Entry 5X2G (X-ray diffraction, 2.40 A resolution); this record covers chains A and B of the 4 polymer chains in the assembly.

# Chain A
Protein: CRISPR-associated endonuclease Cas9
From: Campylobacter jejuni subsp. jejuni serotype O:2 (strain ATCC 700819 / NCTC 11168)
UniProtKB: Q0P897 (CAS9_CAMJE); numbering as in UniProt; present here: 1-480, 642-984
Sequence (835 residues; each row starts with the number of its first residue; note: 155 numbers in that range are skipped by the numbering (no residue carries them; nothing is unmodelled there); numbers below 1 keep their minus sign (Ser-5 is residue -5)):
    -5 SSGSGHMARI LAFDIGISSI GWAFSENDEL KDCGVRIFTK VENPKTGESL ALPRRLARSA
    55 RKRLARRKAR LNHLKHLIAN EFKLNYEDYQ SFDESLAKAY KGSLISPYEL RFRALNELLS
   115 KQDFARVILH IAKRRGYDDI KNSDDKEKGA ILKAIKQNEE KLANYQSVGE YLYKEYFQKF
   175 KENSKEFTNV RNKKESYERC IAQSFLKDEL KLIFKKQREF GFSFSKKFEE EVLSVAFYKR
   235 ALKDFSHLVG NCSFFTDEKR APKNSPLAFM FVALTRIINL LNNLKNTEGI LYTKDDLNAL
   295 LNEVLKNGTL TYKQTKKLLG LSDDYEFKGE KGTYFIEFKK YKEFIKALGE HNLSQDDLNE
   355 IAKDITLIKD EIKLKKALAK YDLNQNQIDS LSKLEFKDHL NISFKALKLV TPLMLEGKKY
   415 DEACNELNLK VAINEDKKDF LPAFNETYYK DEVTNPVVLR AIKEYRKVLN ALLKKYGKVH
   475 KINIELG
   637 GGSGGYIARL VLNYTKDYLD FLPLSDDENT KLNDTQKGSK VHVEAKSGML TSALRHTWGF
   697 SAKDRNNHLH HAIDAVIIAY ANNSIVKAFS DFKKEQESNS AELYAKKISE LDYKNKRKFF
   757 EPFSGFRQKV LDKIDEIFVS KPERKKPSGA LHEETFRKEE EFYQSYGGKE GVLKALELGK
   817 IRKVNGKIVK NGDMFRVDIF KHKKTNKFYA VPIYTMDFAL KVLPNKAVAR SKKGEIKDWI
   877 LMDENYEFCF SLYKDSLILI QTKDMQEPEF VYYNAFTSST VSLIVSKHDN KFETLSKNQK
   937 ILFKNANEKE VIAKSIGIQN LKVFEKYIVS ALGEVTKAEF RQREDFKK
Unresolved in the structure: -5 to 0, 35-40, 137-139, 340-347, 637-639, 663-676, 717-762
Differences from the reference sequence: expression tag (-5 to 0); linker (481, 637-641)
Swiss-Prot annotation at these positions:
  - active site: Asp8 (For RuvC-like nuclease domain)
  - binding site (Mg(2+)): Asp8, Glu479, His707
What the authors report for this chain:
  - binding site for sgRNA (chain B): His67, His70, Asn74, Arg832, Phe854, Ile964, Glu975, Arg977, Glu980, Asp981
  - binding site for Non-target DNA strand: Thr913, Ser915
  - specificity-determining residues: Arg866, Thr913, Ser915, Ser951
  - binding site for Target DNA strand: Glu790, Thr791, Arg866, Ser951
  - mutagenesis - D8A, R866A, T913A, S915A, S951A: decreased catalytic activity
  - mutagenesis - T791A: abolished catalytic activity
  - catalytic residues: Asp8

# Chain B
Molecule: sgRNA
Sequence (93 nucleotides; row label = number of the first residue in the row):
     1 GGAAAUUAGG UGCGCUUGGC GUUUUAGUCC CUGAAAAGGG ACUAAAAUAA AGAGUUUGCG
    61 GGACUCUGCG GGGUUACAAU CCCCUAAAAC CGC
What the authors report for this chain:
  - mutagenesis - A63U, A76U, U80A: decreased catalytic activity
  - contacts within the chain: G21-U48, A50-G68, U57-C59, U57-C90, G62-A89, U65-A86, G54-A87, U55-A88, C64-A88, U56-A89

# Chain A / chain B interface
Pairs across the interface (197; chain A residue first):
  Arg30(A) - A78(B)  salt bridge to the phosphate
  Ser43(A) - G12(B)  phosphate contact
  Ser43(A) - C13(B)  phosphate contact
  Leu44(A) - C13(B)  phosphate contact
  Leu44(A) - G70(B)  sugar contact
  Leu44(A) - G71(B)  phosphate contact
  Ala45(A) - C13(B)  hydrogen bond to the phosphate
  Ala45(A) - G14(B)  phosphate contact
  Ala45(A) - G70(B)  sugar contact
  Leu46(A) - C13(B)  phosphate contact
  Arg48(A) - G14(B)  salt bridge to the phosphate
  Arg48(A) - G68(B)  salt bridge to the phosphate
  Arg48(A) - C69(B)  salt bridge to the phosphate
  Arg48(A) - G70(B)  sugar contact
  Arg48(A) - U85(B)  base contact
  Arg49(A) - C13(B)  salt bridge to the phosphate
  Arg49(A) - G14(B)  salt bridge to the phosphate
  Arg49(A) - C15(B)  phosphate contact
  Ala51(A) - C69(B)  base contact
  Arg52(A) - G14(B)  salt bridge to the phosphate
  Arg52(A) - C15(B)  salt bridge to the phosphate
  Arg55(A) - A49(B)  phosphate contact
  Arg55(A) - G68(B)  hydrogen bond to the base
  Arg55(A) - C69(B)  salt bridge to the phosphate
  Lys56(A) - U16(B)  phosphate contact
  Lys56(A) - U67(B)  salt bridge to the phosphate
  Arg57(A) - U17(B)  base contact
  Arg57(A) - G18(B)  salt bridge to the phosphate
  Arg57(A) - G19(B)  base contact
  Leu58(A) - U48(B)  base contact
  Arg60(A) - U16(B)  salt bridge to the phosphate
  Arg60(A) - U17(B)  salt bridge to the phosphate
  Arg60(A) - C66(B)  salt bridge to the phosphate
  Arg61(A) - U48(B)  hydrogen bond to the base
  Lys62(A) - A47(B)  salt bridge to the phosphate
  Lys62(A) - U48(B)  salt bridge to the phosphate
  Ala63(A) - A63(B)  sugar contact
  Ala63(A) - C64(B)  phosphate contact
  Arg64(A) - G18(B)  salt bridge to the phosphate
  Asn66(A) - A63(B)  hydrogen bond to the phosphate
  His67(A) - A63(B)  hydrogen bond to the sugar
  Lys69(A) - A46(B)  salt bridge to the phosphate
  His70(A) - A63(B)  stacking on the base
  Asn74(A) - A63(B)  hydrogen bond to the base
  Tyr80(A) - A63(B)  phosphate contact
  Ser85(A) - A46(B)  hydrogen bond to the sugar
  Glu88(A) - U24(B)  hydrogen bond to the sugar
  Glu88(A) - U25(B)  sugar contact
  Ser89(A) - U25(B)  hydrogen bond to the sugar
  Leu90(A) - U25(B)  hydrogen bond to the sugar
  Leu90(A) - A26(B)  sugar contact
  Leu90(A) - A45(B)  sugar contact
  Tyr94(A) - A44(B)  sugar contact
  Tyr94(A) - A45(B)  sugar contact
  Gly96(A) - G27(B)  sugar contact
  Ser97(A) - G27(B)  phosphate contact
  Ser97(A) - U28(B)  hydrogen bond to the phosphate
  Leu98(A) - G27(B)  hydrogen bond to the sugar
  Leu98(A) - A44(B)  sugar contact
  Ser100(A) - U43(B)  sugar contact
  Pro101(A) - A44(B)  sugar contact
  Tyr102(A) - U43(B)  phosphate contact
  Tyr102(A) - A44(B)  hydrogen bond to the phosphate
  Leu123(A) - A45(B)  phosphate contact
  His124(A) - A44(B)  salt bridge to the phosphate
  His124(A) - A45(B)  phosphate contact
  Lys127(A) - A45(B)  phosphate contact
  Lys127(A) - A46(B)  salt bridge to the phosphate
  Arg128(A) - G19(B)  phosphate contact
  Arg128(A) - C20(B)  phosphate contact
  Arg128(A) - A44(B)  salt bridge to the phosphate
  Arg128(A) - A45(B)  salt bridge to the phosphate
  Arg129(A) - U17(B)  hydrogen bond to the phosphate
  Arg129(A) - G18(B)  salt bridge to the phosphate
  Arg129(A) - G19(B)  phosphate contact
  Gly130(A) - G18(B)  sugar contact
  Gly130(A) - G19(B)  hydrogen bond to the phosphate
  Tyr131(A) - G18(B)  sugar contact
  Ile145(A) - G18(B)  base contact
  Gln172(A) - U28(B)  hydrogen bond to the sugar
  Glu180(A) - G40(B)  hydrogen bond to the sugar
  Glu180(A) - A41(B)  sugar contact
  Phe181(A) - C29(B)  sugar contact
  Phe181(A) - A41(B)  hydrogen bond to the sugar
  Phe181(A) - C42(B)  sugar contact
  Thr182(A) - C42(B)  sugar contact
  Asn183(A) - C42(B)  phosphate contact
  Asn183(A) - U43(B)  phosphate contact
  Val184(A) - C42(B)  phosphate contact
  Val184(A) - U43(B)  hydrogen bond to the phosphate
  Arg185(A) - C20(B)  salt bridge to the phosphate
  Arg185(A) - U43(B)  hydrogen bond to the phosphate
  Arg185(A) - A44(B)  salt bridge to the phosphate
  Asn186(A) - G19(B)  hydrogen bond to the sugar
  Asn186(A) - C20(B)  hydrogen bond to the phosphate
  Asn186(A) - G21(B)  phosphate contact
  Lys187(A) - C20(B)  phosphate contact
  Lys187(A) - G21(B)  phosphate contact
  Lys187(A) - C42(B)  phosphate contact
  Lys187(A) - U43(B)  salt bridge to the phosphate
  Lys188(A) - C20(B)  phosphate contact
  Lys188(A) - G21(B)  hydrogen bond to the phosphate
  Glu189(A) - C20(B)  sugar contact
  Tyr191(A) - G18(B)  base contact
  Tyr191(A) - G19(B)  base contact
  Lys233(A) - U16(B)  sugar contact
  Lys233(A) - U17(B)  phosphate contact
  Arg234(A) - U16(B)  hydrogen bond to the sugar
  Arg234(A) - U17(B)  salt bridge to the phosphate
  Arg234(A) - U65(B)  salt bridge to the phosphate
  Ala235(A) - U16(B)  sugar contact
  Leu236(A) - C15(B)  base contact
  Leu236(A) - U16(B)  sugar contact
  Lys237(A) - C15(B)  hydrogen bond to the sugar
  Ser247(A) - A3(B)  phosphate contact
  Ser247(A) - A4(B)  hydrogen bond to the phosphate
  Lys257(A) - U6(B)  salt bridge to the phosphate
  Phe265(A) - A4(B)  sugar contact
  Phe265(A) - A5(B)  sugar contact
  Val266(A) - A5(B)  phosphate contact
  Val266(A) - U6(B)  sugar contact
  Thr269(A) - A5(B)  sugar contact
  Arg270(A) - A5(B)  sugar contact
  Arg270(A) - U6(B)  hydrogen bond to the sugar
  Leu394(A) - A5(B)  phosphate contact
  Leu394(A) - U6(B)  phosphate contact
  Asn395(A) - A4(B)  phosphate contact
  Asn395(A) - A5(B)  hydrogen bond to the phosphate
  Tyr414(A) - A3(B)  hydrogen bond to the sugar
  Tyr414(A) - A4(B)  hydrogen bond to the sugar
  Ala437(A) - G73(B)  sugar contact
  Asn439(A) - G72(B)  sugar contact
  Thr448(A) - G12(B)  base contact
  Thr448(A) - C13(B)  hydrogen bond to the sugar
  Asn449(A) - G12(B)  sugar contact
  Pro450(A) - C13(B)  sugar contact
  Pro450(A) - G70(B)  sugar contact
  Pro450(A) - G71(B)  sugar contact
  Leu453(A) - G71(B)  sugar contact
  Arg454(A) - G72(B)  phosphate contact
  Lys457(A) - G72(B)  salt bridge to the phosphate
  Lys457(A) - G73(B)  salt bridge to the phosphate
  Arg460(A) - G73(B)  salt bridge to the phosphate
  Arg460(A) - U74(B)  salt bridge to the phosphate
  Lys461(A) - U75(B)  hydrogen bond to the base
  Lys461(A) - A78(B)  salt bridge to the phosphate
  Arg645(A) - G1(B)  sugar contact
  Asn649(A) - G2(B)  hydrogen bond to the phosphate
  Pro778(A) - A78(B)  phosphate contact
  Glu779(A) - C77(B)  hydrogen bond to the sugar
  Glu779(A) - A78(B)  sugar contact
  Glu779(A) - A79(B)  phosphate contact
  Arg780(A) - A79(B)  phosphate contact
  Lys781(A) - C77(B)  hydrogen bond to the base
  Lys781(A) - A78(B)  hydrogen bond to the base
  Lys781(A) - A79(B)  hydrogen bond to the phosphate
  Lys782(A) - G70(B)  salt bridge to the phosphate
  Lys782(A) - G71(B)  salt bridge to the phosphate
  Lys782(A) - A79(B)  hydrogen bond to the phosphate
  Pro783(A) - A79(B)  phosphate contact
  Pro783(A) - U80(B)  phosphate contact
  Ser784(A) - G70(B)  hydrogen bond to the phosphate
  Gly785(A) - A49(B)  hydrogen bond to the base
  Gly785(A) - C69(B)  hydrogen bond to the sugar
  Ala786(A) - A49(B)  base contact
  Ala786(A) - C69(B)  hydrogen bond to the base
  Leu787(A) - A49(B)  hydrogen bond to the base
  Leu787(A) - A50(B)  base contact
  His788(A) - A49(B)  hydrogen bond to the sugar
  Phe792(A) - U22(B)  hydrogen bond to the sugar
  Phe792(A) - U23(B)  sugar contact
  Phe792(A) - U48(B)  sugar contact
  Lys794(A) - U23(B)  salt bridge to the phosphate
  Lys794(A) - U24(B)  phosphate contact
  Val820(A) - A49(B)  sugar contact
  Asn821(A) - A47(B)  sugar contact
  Asn821(A) - U48(B)  sugar contact
  Asn821(A) - A49(B)  phosphate contact
  Asn821(A) - A50(B)  hydrogen bond to the phosphate
  Lys823(A) - U23(B)  hydrogen bond to the base
  Lys823(A) - A47(B)  hydrogen bond to the base
  Arg832(A) - U80(B)  hydrogen bond to the base
  Met852(A) - A50(B)  sugar contact
  Phe854(A) - U80(B)  sugar contact
  Ala855(A) - A50(B)  base contact
  Leu856(A) - A50(B)  sugar contact
  Ile964(A) - A76(B)  base contact
  Ile964(A) - C77(B)  phosphate contact
  Val965(A) - C77(B)  phosphate contact
  Ser966(A) - C77(B)  phosphate contact
  Lys973(A) - A76(B)  base contact
  Ala974(A) - A76(B)  base contact
  Glu975(A) - A76(B)  hydrogen bond to the base
  Arg977(A) - A76(B)  base contact
  Glu980(A) - U80(B)  hydrogen bond to the base
  Asp981(A) - U80(B)  hydrogen bond to the base
  Phe982(A) - U80(B)  base contact
Also at the interface, not in a pair above, chain A (131 interface residues in all): Glu42, Pro47, Ser53, Ala54, Leu65, Ala91, Phe171, Phe174, Ser190, Cys194, Gln197, Leu242, Phe248, Asn273, Ile396, Val425, Arg793, Gly822, Thr972
Also at the interface, not in a pair above, chain B (55 interface residues in all): U7

# In short
131 residues of chain A face 55 of chain B across their interface; the contacts include 52 hydrogen bonds, 37
salt bridges and 1 aromatic stacking contact. Among the polar pairs are Arg55(A)-G68(B), Arg61(A)-U48(B) and
Asn74(A)-A63(B). From the paper: the catalytic residue Asp8(A); D8A, R866A and T913A of chain A, among others,
reduce catalytic activity; 9 substitutions were tested in all.
Chain A is CRISPR-associated endonuclease Cas9 (Campylobacter jejuni subsp. jejuni serotype O:2 (strain ATCC
700819 / NCTC 11168)) and chain B is sgRNA; the structure, Crystal structure of Campylobacter jejuni Cas9 in
complex with sgRNA and target DNA (AGAAACC PAM), was determined by X-ray diffraction, deposited together with
5X2H.
